PDB entry 5BQY | X-ray diffraction, 2.78 A resolution | chains A and F of the 6 polymer chains in the assembly

Chain A:
Protein: Hemagglutinin HA1 chain
Organism: Influenza A virus (A/chicken/Guangdong/S1312/2010(H6N2))
Reference sequence: A0A067Z050 (A0A067Z050_9INFA); residues 1-324 here correspond to UniProt positions 17-340 (UniProt number = residue number + 16)
Sequence (324 residues; each row starts with the number of its first residue):
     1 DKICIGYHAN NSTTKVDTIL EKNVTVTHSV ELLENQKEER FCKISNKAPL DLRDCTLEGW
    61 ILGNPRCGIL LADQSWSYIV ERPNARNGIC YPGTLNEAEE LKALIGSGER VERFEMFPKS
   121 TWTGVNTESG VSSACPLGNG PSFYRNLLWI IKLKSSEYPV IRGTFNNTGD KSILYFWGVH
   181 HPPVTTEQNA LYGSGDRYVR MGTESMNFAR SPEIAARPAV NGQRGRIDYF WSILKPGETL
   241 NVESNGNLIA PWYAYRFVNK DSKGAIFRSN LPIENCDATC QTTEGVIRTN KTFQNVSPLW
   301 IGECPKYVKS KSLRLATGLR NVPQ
Disulfides: Cys-42/Cys-276, Cys-55/Cys-67, Cys-90/Cys-135, Cys-280/Cys-304
Covalent attachments: N-acetylglucosamine (NAG) linked to Asn-11, Asn-23, Asn-166, Asn-290

Chain F:
Protein: Hemagglutinin HA2 chain
Organism: Influenza A virus
Reference sequence: A0A067YZ73 (A0A067YZ73_9INFA); residues 1-185 here correspond to UniProt positions 345-529 (UniProt number = residue number + 344)
Sequence (191 residues; row label = number of the first residue in the row):
     1 GLFGAIAGFI EGGWTGMIDG WYGYHHENSQ GSGYAADKES TQKAIDGITN KVNSIIDKMN
    61 TQFEAVGHEF SNLERRIDNL NKRMEDGFLD VWTYNAELLV LLENERTLDL HDANVKNLHE
   121 KVRSQLRDNA NDLGNGCFEF WHKCNNECME SVKNGTYDYP KYQKESRLNR QKIESVKLEN
   181 FDVYQGALVP R
Not modelled in the structure: 175-191
Construct notes: expression tag (186-191)
Disulfides: Cys-144/Cys-148
Covalent attachments: N-acetylglucosamine (NAG) linked to Asn-154

Interface between chain A and chain F:
Contacting residue pairs (8):
  Thr-18(A) / Asn-50(F)
  Ile-19(A) / Asn-50(F)
  Ile-19(A) / Lys-51(F)  hydrogen bond (backbone-backbone)
  Ile-19(A) / Ser-54(F)
  Leu-20(A) / Gly-47(F)
  Leu-20(A) / Asn-50(F)
  Leu-20(A) / Leu-110(F)  hydrophobic
  Glu-21(A) / Asn-50(F)
Other interface residues (no listed pair), chain A (5 interface residues in all): Lys-22
Other interface residues (no listed pair), chain F (8 interface residues in all): Asp-46, Ile-48, Ile-55

Overview:
The interface between chain A and chain F involves 5 residues on one side and 8 on the other, with 1 hydrogen
bond. The hydrogen-bonded pair Ile-19(A)/Lys-51(F) is a backbone contact. N-acetylglucosamine is covalently
linked to Asn-11(A), Asn-23(A), Asn-166(A) and Asn-290(A).
Chain A is Hemagglutinin HA1 chain (Influenza A virus (A/chicken/Guangdong/S1312/2010(H6N2))) and chain F is
Hemagglutinin HA2 chain (Influenza A virus); the structure, Crystal structure of hemagglutinin of
A/Chicken/Guangdong/S1311/2010 (H6N6) in complex with avian-like receptor LSTa, was determined by X-ray
diffraction (same publication as 5BQZ, 5BNY, 5BR0, 5BR3 and 5BR6).
